Entry 6TTY (X-ray diffraction, 1.90 A resolution); this record covers chains A and K of the 14 polymer chains in the assembly.

Chain A (and K):
Molecule: ATP-dependent Clp protease proteolytic subunit
Source organism: Staphylococcus aureus
Notes: EC 3.4.21.92; chain K of this document is another copy of the same molecule, construct and numbering; everything in this record applies to it too
UniProtKB: A0A077UUA2 (A0A077UUA2_STAAU); residue numbers follow UniProt; this construct covers 1-195
Sequence (203 residues; row label = number of the first residue in the row):
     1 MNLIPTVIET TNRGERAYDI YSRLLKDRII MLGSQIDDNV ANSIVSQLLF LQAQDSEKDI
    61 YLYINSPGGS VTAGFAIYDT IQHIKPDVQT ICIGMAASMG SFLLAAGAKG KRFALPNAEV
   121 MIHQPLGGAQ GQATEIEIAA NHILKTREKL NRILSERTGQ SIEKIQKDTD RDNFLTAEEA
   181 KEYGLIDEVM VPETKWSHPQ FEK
Disordered / not traced: 1, 193-203 (chain K: 1-2, 193-203)
Sequence notes: expression tag (196-203)
From the paper describing this entry:
  - contacts within the chain: V7-I20 (hydrophobic contact), E9-R23, R23-D27
  - mutagenesis - E9V, R23P: increased growth in response to ADEP
  - mutagenesis - E9A, R23A, D27A, A133T, A133V, N173D: abolished catalytic activity
  - mutagenesis - E9A: decreased catalytic activity on SaClpXP
  - mutagenesis - Q132H: decreased catalytic activity on ADEP
  - mutagenesis - M190T: unchanged catalytic activity
  - mutagenesis - M190T: decreased binding to ADEP
  - catalytic residues: D172 (citing earlier work)
  - mutagenesis - M190T: abolished catalytic activity on ClpX

Interface between chain A and chain K:
Residue-residue contacts - 39 pairs, chain A then chain K:
  Q124(A) - Q132(K)
  Q124(A) - A133(K)  hydrogen bond (side chain-backbone)
  Q124(A) - T134(K)  hydrogen bond (side chain-backbone)
  P125(A) - Q132(K)
  P125(A) - A133(K)  hydrogen bond (backbone-backbone)
  L126(A) - G131(K)
  L126(A) - Q132(K)
  G127(A) - Q130(K)
  G127(A) - G131(K)  hydrogen bond (backbone-backbone)
  G127(A) - I136(K)
  G128(A) - A129(K)
  G128(A) - Q130(K)
  G128(A) - I136(K)
  A129(A) - G128(K)
  A129(A) - A129(K)  hydrogen bond (backbone-backbone)
  Q130(A) - G127(K)
  G131(A) - L126(K)
  G131(A) - G127(K)  hydrogen bond (backbone-backbone)
  Q132(A) - Q124(K)
  Q132(A) - P125(K)
  Q132(A) - L126(K)
  Q132(A) - D170(K)  hydrogen bond (side chain-backbone)
  A133(A) - Q124(K)  hydrogen bond (backbone-side chain)
  A133(A) - P125(K)  hydrogen bond (backbone-backbone)
  A133(A) - I143(K)  hydrophobic
  T134(A) - Q124(K)  hydrogen bond (backbone-side chain)
  T134(A) - R147(K)  hydrogen bond
  I136(A) - G127(K)
  I136(A) - G128(K)
  I136(A) - A140(K)  hydrophobic
  I136(A) - I143(K)  hydrophobic
  E137(A) - L144(K)
  A140(A) - I136(K)  hydrophobic
  A140(A) - A140(K)  hydrophobic
  I143(A) - A133(K)  hydrophobic
  I143(A) - I136(K)  hydrophobic
  L144(A) - E137(K)
  R147(A) - T134(K)
  D170(A) - Q132(K)  hydrogen bond (backbone-side chain)
Interface residues without a listed pair, chain A (19 interface residues in all): R171
Interface residues without a listed pair, chain K (19 interface residues in all): R171

Summary:
The chain A/chain K interface involves 19 residues from each chain; the contacts include 12 hydrogen bonds.
Among the polar pairs are Q124(A)-A133(K), Q124(A)-T134(K) and Q132(A)-D170(K). The paper reports the
catalytic residue D172(A); E9A, R23A and D27A of chain A, among others, abolish catalytic activity; 10
substitutions were tested in all.
Both chains are ATP-dependent Clp protease proteolytic subunit (Staphylococcus aureus). Entry 6TTY (Structure
of ClpP from Staphylococcus aureus (apo, closed state)) was determined by X-ray diffraction together with 6TTZ
from the same study.
